7L6Q - chains A and E of the 5 polymer chains in the assembly; structure by electron microscopy, 2.50 A resolution.

== Chain A (and E) ==
Name: Gamma-aminobutyric-acid receptor subunit beta-1
Organism: Dickeya dadantii (strain 3937)
Notes: chain E of this document is another copy of the same molecule, construct and numbering; everything in this record applies to it too
UniProt: E0SJQ4 (E0SJQ4_DICD3); residues 1-322 here correspond to UniProt positions 22-343 (UniProt number = residue number + 21)
Sequence (322 residues; each row starts with the number of its first residue):
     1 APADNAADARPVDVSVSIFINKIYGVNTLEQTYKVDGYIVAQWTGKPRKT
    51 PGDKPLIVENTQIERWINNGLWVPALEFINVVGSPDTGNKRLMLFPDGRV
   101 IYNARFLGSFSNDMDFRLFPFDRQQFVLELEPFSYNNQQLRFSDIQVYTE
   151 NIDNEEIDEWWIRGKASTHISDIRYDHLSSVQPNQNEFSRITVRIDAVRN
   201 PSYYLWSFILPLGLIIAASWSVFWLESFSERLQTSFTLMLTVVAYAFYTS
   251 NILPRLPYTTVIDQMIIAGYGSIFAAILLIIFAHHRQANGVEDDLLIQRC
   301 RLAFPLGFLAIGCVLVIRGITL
Unresolved in the structure: 1-10, 322
Small-molecule neighbours:
  - phosphatidylglycerol (PGW; (1R)-2-{[(S)-{[(2S)-2,3-dihydroxypropyl]oxy}(hydroxy)phosphoryl]oxy}-1-[(hexadecanoyloxy)methyl]ethyl (9Z)-octadec-9-enoate), molecule 1: A217, W220, S221, W224, Q298, R301, L302, P305, L306, L309
  - phosphatidylglycerol (PGW), molecule 2: F274, L278, I281, F282, H285, R286, Q287
From the paper describing this entry:
  - binding site for cardiolipin: S202, L205, W206, T259, Q264, R318
  - conformationally variable residues (loop rearrangement): N151, L178 to N184
  - mutagenesis - T259A, Q264A, R318A: unchanged signaling in response to 10 mM propylammonium
  - mutagenesis - S202A, L205A/W206A: abolished signaling in response to 10 mM propylammonium
  - mutagenesis - S202A, L205A/W206A, T259A, Q264A, R318A: decreased expression

== Interface between chain A and chain E ==
Residue-residue contacts (82; chain A residue first):
  L29(A) - E159(E)
  E30(A) - K22(E)  hydrogen bond (backbone-side chain)
  E30(A) - Y24(E)
  Q31(A) - I157(E)  hydrogen bond (side chain-backbone)
  Q31(A) - D158(E)
  E64(A) - T61(E)  hydrogen bond
  I67(A) - Q62(E)
  N68(A) - Q62(E)  hydrogen bond
  N68(A) - R65(E)  hydrogen bond (backbone-side chain)
  V73(A) - E59(E)
  A75(A) - E59(E)  hydrogen bond (backbone-side chain)
  E77(A) - Y38(E)  hydrogen bond
  E77(A) - N89(E)
  E77(A) - R105(E)  salt bridge
  F78(A) - R105(E)
  I79(A) - Y38(E)
  V81(A) - R105(E)  hydrogen bond (backbone-side chain)
  V82(A) - Y24(E)
  G83(A) - D86(E)
  G83(A) - L107(E)
  S84(A) - D86(E)  hydrogen bond
  M114(A) - I157(E)
  D115(A) - I157(E)
  R117(A) - E156(E)
  F133(A) - N89(E)
  F133(A) - K90(E)
  F133(A) - R91(E)
  S134(A) - I57(E)
  S134(A) - E59(E)  hydrogen bond
  S134(A) - R91(E)
  Y135(A) - E59(E)
  D176(A) - Y148(E)  hydrogen bond
  H177(A) - F19(E)
  H177(A) - Y148(E)
  F228(A) - W224(E)
  S229(A) - E230(E)
  L232(A) - S221(E)
  L232(A) - L225(E)  hydrophobic
  Q233(A) - E230(E)
  Q233(A) - T234(E)
  F236(A) - A218(E)
  F236(A) - L238(E)  hydrophobic
  L240(A) - L240(E)  hydrophobic
  L240(A) - T241(E)
  L240(A) - A244(E)  hydrophobic
  V243(A) - I215(E)  hydrophobic
  V243(A) - A244(E)
  V243(A) - Y245(E)
  A246(A) - Y248(E)
  F247(A) - F247(E)  hydrophobic
  F247(A) - Y248(E)  hydrophobic
  F247(A) - N251(E)
  S250(A) - Y248(E)
  S250(A) - I252(E)
  N251(A) - N251(E)  hydrogen bond
  R255(A) - Y203(E)
  R255(A) - Y204(E)  hydrogen bond
  R255(A) - I252(E)  hydrogen bond (side chain-backbone)
  L256(A) - Y203(E)
  P257(A) - E159(E)
  P257(A) - N200(E)  hydrogen bond (backbone-side chain)
  P257(A) - S202(E)  hydrogen bond (backbone-side chain)
  P257(A) - Y203(E)
  Y258(A) - E156(E)
  Y258(A) - I157(E)
  Y258(A) - S202(E)
  Y258(A) - Y203(E)
  T259(A) - S207(E)
  D263(A) - Y203(E)
  I267(A) - W206(E)
  I267(A) - S207(E)
  I267(A) - L210(E)  hydrophobic
  Y270(A) - P211(E)  hydrophobic
  F274(A) - L214(E)  hydrophobic
  F274(A) - A217(E)  hydrophobic
  F274(A) - A218(E)
  I277(A) - A218(E)  hydrophobic
  I277(A) - S221(E)
  I281(A) - S221(E)
  I281(A) - W224(E)  hydrophobic
  H284(A) - E226(E)  salt bridge
  H285(A) - W224(E)
Also at the interface, not in a pair above, chain A (53 interface residues in all): T32, P74, S111, D113, M239, G271
Also at the interface, not in a pair above, chain E (55 interface residues in all): D36, N60, G88, N103, Q146, N154, T237, R301

== Overview ==
53 residues of chain A face 55 of chain E across their interface; the contacts include 16 hydrogen bonds and 2
salt bridges. Polar pairs include E77(A)-R105(E), H284(A)-E226(E) and E30(A)-K22(E). The paper reports a
binding site for cardiolipin at S202(A), L205(A) and W206(A) among others; S202A, L205A/W206A and T259A of
chain A, among others, reduce expression; 5 substitutions were tested in all.
Chain A and chain E are both Gamma-aminobutyric-acid receptor subunit beta-1 (Dickeya dadantii (strain 3937));
the structure, Unliganded ELIC in styrene-maleic-acid nanodiscs at 2.5-Angstrom resolution, was determined by
electron microscopy, deposited together with 7L6U.
